PDB entry 2C5N | X-ray diffraction, 2.10 A resolution | chains A and B

Chain A:
Protein: Cell division protein kinase 2
From: Homo sapiens
Notes: EC 2.7.1.37
UniProt: P24941 (CDK2_HUMAN); residues 1-298 here = UniProt positions 1-298
Chain sequence (298 residues; row label = number of the first residue in the row):
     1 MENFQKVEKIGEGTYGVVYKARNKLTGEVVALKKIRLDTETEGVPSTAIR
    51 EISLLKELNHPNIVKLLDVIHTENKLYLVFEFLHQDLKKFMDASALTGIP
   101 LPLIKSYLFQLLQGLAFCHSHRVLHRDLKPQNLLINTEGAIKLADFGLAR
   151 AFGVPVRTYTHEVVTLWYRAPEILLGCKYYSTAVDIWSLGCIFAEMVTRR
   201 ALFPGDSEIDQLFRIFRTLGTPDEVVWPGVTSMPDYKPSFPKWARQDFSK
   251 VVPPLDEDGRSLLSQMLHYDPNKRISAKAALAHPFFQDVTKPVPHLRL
Unresolved in the structure: 297-298
Residues lining bound ligands: CK8 (N-[4-(2,4-dimethyl-thiazol-5-yl)-pyrimidin-2-yl]-n',n'-dimethyl-benzene-1,4-diamine): Ile10, Tyr15, Val18, Ala31, Lys33, Val64, Phe80, Glu81, Phe82, Leu83, His84, Gln85, Asp86, Lys89, Leu134, Asp145
Swiss-Prot annotation at these positions:
  - active site: Asp127 (Proton acceptor)
  - binding site (ATP): Ile10 to Val18, Lys33, Glu81 to Leu83, Asp86, Lys129 to Asn132, Asp145
  - binding site (Mg(2+)): Asn132, Asp145
  - site (CDK7 binding): Lys9, Lys88, Lys89, Leu166
  - modified residue: Met1 (N-acetylmethionine), Lys6 (N6-acetyllysine), Thr14 (Phosphothreonine), Tyr15 (Phosphotyrosine), Tyr19 (Phosphotyrosine), Thr160 (Phosphothreonine)
Reported in the primary citation:
  - binding site for CK8: Ile10, Val18, Ala31, Lys33, Phe80, Glu81, Leu83, Gln85, Asp86, Lys89, Leu134, Asp145
  - conformationally variable residues (side-chain flip): Tyr15, His84, Gln85
  - contacts within the chain: Lys33-Glu51 (salt bridge) (citing earlier work)

Chain B:
Protein: Cyclin A2
From: Homo sapiens
UniProt: P20248 (CCNA2_HUMAN); residues 174-432 here = UniProt positions 174-432
Chain sequence (259 residues; row label = number of the first residue in the row):
   174 EVPDYHEDIHTYLREMEVKCKPKVGYMKKQPDITNSMRAILVDWLVEVGE
   224 EYKLQNETLHLAVNYIDRFLSSMSVLRGKLQLVGTAAMLLASKFEEIYPP
   274 EVAEFVYITDDTYTKKQVLRMEHLVLKVLTFDLAAPTVNQFLTQYFLHQQ
   324 PANCKVESLAMFLGELSLIDADPYLKYLPSVIAGAAFHLALYTVTGQSWP
   374 ESLIRKTGYTLESLKPCLMDLHQTYLKAPQHAQQSIREKYKNSKYHGVSL
   424 LNPPETLNL
Unresolved in the structure: 174

How chain A and chain B interact:
Pairs across the interface (57; chain A residue first):
  Thr39(A) - Lys289(B)
  Thr39(A) - Leu292(B)
  Glu40(A) - Lys288(B)
  Glu40(A) - Lys289(B)
  Glu40(A) - Leu292(B)
  Thr41(A) - Val275(B)
  Thr41(A) - Leu292(B)
  Glu42(A) - Lys266(B)  hydrogen bond (backbone-side chain)
  Glu42(A) - Val275(B)  hydrogen bond (side chain-backbone)
  Gly43(A) - Lys266(B)
  Gly43(A) - Glu295(B)
  Val44(A) - Lys266(B)  hydrogen bond (backbone-side chain)
  Val44(A) - Glu295(B)  hydrogen bond (backbone-side chain)
  Val44(A) - Leu299(B)  hydrophobic
  Ser46(A) - Lys266(B)
  Ile49(A) - Leu299(B)  hydrophobic
  Ile49(A) - Leu306(B)  hydrophobic
  Arg50(A) - Lys266(B)  hydrogen bond (side chain-backbone)
  Arg50(A) - Phe267(B)  hydrogen bond (side chain-backbone)
  Arg50(A) - Glu269(B)  hydrogen bond (side chain-backbone)
  Ile52(A) - Phe304(B)  hydrophobic
  Ser53(A) - Phe267(B)
  Ser53(A) - Phe304(B)
  Ser53(A) - Leu306(B)
  Glu57(A) - Tyr185(B)  hydrogen bond
  Glu57(A) - Ala307(B)
  His71(A) - His296(B)  hydrogen bond
  Thr72(A) - His296(B)
  His119(A) - Tyr178(B)
  His119(A) - Ile182(B)
  Ser120(A) - Tyr178(B)
  Ser120(A) - Asp181(B)
  Ser120(A) - Ile182(B)
  His121(A) - Tyr185(B)
  Arg122(A) - Ile182(B)
  Arg122(A) - Tyr185(B)
  Arg122(A) - Ala307(B)  hydrogen bond (side chain-backbone)
  Arg150(A) - Phe267(B)
  Arg150(A) - Glu268(B)  hydrogen bond (side chain-backbone)
  Ala151(A) - Phe267(B)  hydrophobic
  Phe152(A) - Ile182(B)  hydrophobic
  Gly153(A) - Gln313(B)
  Gly153(A) - Gln317(B)
  Val154(A) - Asn312(B)
  Val154(A) - Gln313(B)
  Val154(A) - Thr316(B)
  Pro155(A) - Thr316(B)
  Arg157(A) - Gln228(B)  hydrogen bond
  Thr158(A) - Ile270(B)
  Tyr159(A) - Ile270(B)  hydrophobic
  Thr182(A) - Val175(B)  hydrogen bond (side chain-backbone)
  Ser276(A) - Asp177(B)  hydrogen bond
  Ser276(A) - Tyr178(B)
  Ala277(A) - Tyr178(B)  hydrogen bond (backbone-side chain)
  Lys278(A) - Asp177(B)
  Lys278(A) - Tyr178(B)  hydrogen bond (backbone-side chain)
  Lys278(A) - Asp181(B)  salt bridge
Other interface residues (no listed pair), chain A (38 interface residues in all): Leu54, Lys56, Val69, Glu73, Leu76, Ala116, Ala279
Other interface residues (no listed pair), chain B (33 interface residues in all): Leu186, Met189, Glu230, Leu263, Glu274, Lys300, Asp305

Summary:
38 residues of chain A face 33 of chain B across their interface, with 16 hydrogen bonds and 1 salt bridge.
Polar pairs include Lys278(A)-Asp181(B), Glu42(A)-Lys266(B) and Glu42(A)-Val275(B). Bound to chain A: compound
CK8. The paper reports a binding site for CK8 at Ile10(A), Val18(A) and Ala31(A) among others; conformational
variability at Tyr15(A), His84(A) and Gln85(A).
Chain A is Cell division protein kinase 2 and chain B is Cyclin A2, both from Homo sapiens; the structure,
Differential Binding Of Inhibitors To Active And Inactive Cdk2 Provides Insights For Drug Design, was
determined by X-ray diffraction (same publication as 2C5O, 2C5V, 2C5X and 2C5Y).
